Entry 2EXH (X-ray diffraction, 1.88 A resolution); this record covers chains A and D of the 4 polymer chains in the assembly.

# Chain A (and D)
Molecule: beta-D-xylosidase
Source organism: Geobacillus stearothermophilus
Notes: EC 3.2.1.37; chain D of this document is another copy of the same molecule, construct and numbering; everything in this record applies to it too
UniProtKB: Q68HB3 (Q68HB3_BACST); residue numbers follow UniProt; this construct covers 1-535
Amino-acid sequence (535 residues; each row starts with the number of its first residue):
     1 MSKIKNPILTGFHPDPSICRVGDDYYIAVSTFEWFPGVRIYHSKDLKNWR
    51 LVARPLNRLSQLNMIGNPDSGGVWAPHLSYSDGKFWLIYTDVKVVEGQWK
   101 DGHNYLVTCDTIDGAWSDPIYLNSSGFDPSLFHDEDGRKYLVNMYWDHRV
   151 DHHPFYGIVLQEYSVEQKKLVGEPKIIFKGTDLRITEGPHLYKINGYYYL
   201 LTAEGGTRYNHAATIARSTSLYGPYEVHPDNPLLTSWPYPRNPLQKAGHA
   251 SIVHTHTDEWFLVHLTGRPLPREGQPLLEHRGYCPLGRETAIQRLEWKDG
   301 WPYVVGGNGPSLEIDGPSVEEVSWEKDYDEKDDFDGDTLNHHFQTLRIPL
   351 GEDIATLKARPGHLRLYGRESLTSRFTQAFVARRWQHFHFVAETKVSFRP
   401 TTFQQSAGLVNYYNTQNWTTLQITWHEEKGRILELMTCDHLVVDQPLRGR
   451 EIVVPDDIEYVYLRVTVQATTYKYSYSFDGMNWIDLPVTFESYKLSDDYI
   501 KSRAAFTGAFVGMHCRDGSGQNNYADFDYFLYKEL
Not modelled in the structure: 1-2
Bound ions: Ca2+: Asp333, Gly362, Asp528

# Chain A / chain D interface
Contacting residue pairs (94; chain A residue first):
  Ile65(A) with Phe376(D)
  Gly66(A) with Arg375(D); Phe376(D)
  Asn67(A) with Phe376(D)
  Pro68(A) with Arg375(D)
  Lys93(A) with Phe376(D)
  Val94(A) with Thr373(D); Ser374(D)
  Gln98(A) with Val443(D)
  Trp99(A) with Ser371(D); Thr373(D); Trp418(D), hydrophobic; Met436(D), hydrophobic; Val443(D), hydrophobic; Arg516(D)
  Asp101(A) with Glu370(D); Ser371(D), hydrogen bond; Ser374(D)
  His103(A) with Glu370(D), salt bridge
  Tyr121(A) with Gly520(D), hydrogen bond (side chain-backbone)
  Asn123(A) with Ser519(D)
  Ser124(A) with Gly518(D); Ser519(D), hydrogen bond (backbone-backbone); Gly520(D)
  Ser125(A) with Gln404(D), hydrogen bond (backbone-side chain); Gly518(D), hydrogen bond (backbone-backbone); Ser519(D)
  Tyr145(A) with Thr402(D), hydrogen bond; Phe403(D), hydrophobic; Gln404(D), hydrogen bond
  Trp146(A) with Phe403(D); Gln404(D), hydrogen bond (backbone-side chain)
  Asp147(A) with Phe403(D)
  His148(A) with Phe403(D); Met436(D); Arg516(D), hydrogen bond
  Arg149(A) with Phe403(D); Trp425(D); His426(D); Glu427(D), salt bridge; Gln445(D)
  Val150(A) with Val443(D); Gln445(D), hydrogen bond (backbone-side chain); Arg448(D)
  Asp151(A) with Arg448(D)
  Tyr156(A) with Phe403(D); Glu427(D), hydrogen bond
  Pro174(A) with Gln521(D)
  Glu370(A) with Asp101(D); His103(D), salt bridge
  Ser371(A) with Trp99(D); Asp101(D), hydrogen bond
  Thr373(A) with Val94(D); Trp99(D)
  Ser374(A) with Val94(D); Asp101(D)
  Arg375(A) with Arg375(D)
  Phe376(A) with Ile65(D); Gly66(D); Asn67(D); Lys93(D)
  Thr402(A) with Tyr145(D), hydrogen bond
  Phe403(A) with Tyr145(D), hydrophobic; Trp146(D); Asp147(D); His148(D); Arg149(D); Tyr156(D)
  Gln404(A) with Ser125(D), hydrogen bond (side chain-backbone); Tyr145(D), hydrogen bond; Trp146(D), hydrogen bond (side chain-backbone)
  Trp418(A) with Trp99(D), hydrophobic
  His426(A) with Arg149(D)
  Glu427(A) with Arg149(D), salt bridge; Tyr156(D), hydrogen bond
  Met436(A) with Trp99(D), hydrophobic; His148(D)
  Leu441(A) with Gly97(D)
  Val443(A) with Gln98(D); Trp99(D), hydrophobic; Val150(D)
  Gln445(A) with Arg149(D); Val150(D), hydrogen bond (side chain-backbone)
  Arg448(A) with Asp151(D)
  Arg516(A) with Trp99(D); His148(D), hydrogen bond
  Gly518(A) with Ser124(D); Ser125(D), hydrogen bond (backbone-backbone)
  Ser519(A) with Asn123(D); Ser124(D), hydrogen bond (backbone-backbone); Ser125(D)
  Gly520(A) with Tyr121(D), hydrogen bond (backbone-side chain); Ser124(D)
  Gln521(A) with Pro174(D)
Interface residues without a listed pair, chain A (49 interface residues in all): Glu96, Gly97, Trp425, Asp444
Interface residues without a listed pair, chain D (49 interface residues in all): Pro68, Glu96, Leu441, Asp444

# Summary
The chain A/chain D interface involves 49 residues from each chain, with 22 hydrogen bonds and 4 salt bridges.
Polar pairs include His103(A)-Glu370(D), Arg149(A)-Glu427(D) and Asp101(A)-Ser371(D). Asp333(A), Gly362(A) and
Asp528(A) coordinate Ca2+.
Both chains are beta-D-xylosidase (Geobacillus stearothermophilus). Entry 2EXH (Structure of the family43
beta-Xylosidase from geobacillus stearothermophilus) was determined by X-ray diffraction (same publication as
2EXI, 2EXJ and 2EXK).
